PDB entry 9II6 | electron microscopy, 3.27 A resolution | chains B and D of the 4 polymer chains in the assembly

Chain B:
Molecule: Butyrophilin subfamily 3 member A1
From: Homo sapiens
UniProtKB: O00481 (BT3A1_HUMAN); residues 246-484 here correspond to UniProt positions 275-513 (UniProt number = residue number + 29)
Chain sequence (239 residues; each row starts with the number of its first residue):
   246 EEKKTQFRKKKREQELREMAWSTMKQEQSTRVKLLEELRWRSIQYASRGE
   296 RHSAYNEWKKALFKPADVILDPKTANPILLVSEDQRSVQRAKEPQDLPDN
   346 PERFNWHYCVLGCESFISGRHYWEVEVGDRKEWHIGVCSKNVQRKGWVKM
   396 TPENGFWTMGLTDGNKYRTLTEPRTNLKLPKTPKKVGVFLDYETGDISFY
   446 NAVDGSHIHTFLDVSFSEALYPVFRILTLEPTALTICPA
Construct notes: variant Thr427 (Pro456 in O00481)
Ligand contacts: H6P ((2E)-4-hydroxy-3-methylbut-2-en-1-yl trihydrogen diphosphate): Trp351, His352, Tyr353, His379, Trp392, Arg413, Arg419, Arg470, Leu472

Chain D:
Molecule: Butyrophilin subfamily 3 member A3
From: Homo sapiens
UniProtKB: O00478 (BT3A3_HUMAN); residues 246-555 here correspond to UniProt positions 275-584 (UniProt number = residue number + 29)
Chain sequence (310 residues; numbered 246 to 555; the number before each row is that of its first residue):
   246 KEKIALSRETEREREMKEMGYAATEQEISLREKLQEELKWRKIQYMARGE
   296 KSLAYHEWKMALFKPADVILDPDTANAILLVSEDQRSVQRAEEPRDLPDN
   346 PERFEWRYCVLGCENFTSGRHYWEVEVGDRKEWHIGVCSKNVERKKGWVK
   396 MTPENGYWTMGLTDGNKYRALTEPRTNLKLPEPPRKVGIFLDYETGEISF
   446 YNATDGSHIYTFPHASFSEPLYPVFRILTLEPTALTICPIPKEVESSPDP
   496 DLVPDHSLETPLTPGLANESGEPQAEVTSLLLPAHPGAEVSPSATTNQNH
   546 KLQARTEALY
Disordered / not traced: 484-555

Chain B / chain D interface:
Contacting residue pairs (34):
  Lys248(B) - Glu247(D)  salt bridge
  Lys248(B) - Leu251(D)
  Gln251(B) - Leu251(D)
  Gln251(B) - Thr255(D)
  Phe252(B) - Leu251(D)
  Lys255(B) - Glu254(D)
  Glu258(B) - Thr255(D)
  Glu258(B) - Glu258(D)
  Glu258(B) - Arg259(D)  hydrogen bond (side chain-backbone)
  Glu258(B) - Lys262(D)
  Leu261(B) - Lys262(D)
  Arg262(B) - Glu258(D)  salt bridge
  Arg262(B) - Met261(D)
  Arg262(B) - Lys262(D)
  Ala265(B) - Tyr266(D)  hydrophobic
  Met269(B) - Gly265(D)
  Met269(B) - Ala268(D)  hydrophobic
  Glu272(B) - Glu272(D)
  Glu272(B) - Ile273(D)
  Glu272(B) - Arg276(D)  salt bridge
  Gln273(B) - Glu272(D)
  Thr275(B) - Arg276(D)
  Arg276(B) - Glu272(D)  salt bridge
  Arg276(B) - Leu275(D)
  Leu279(B) - Gln280(D)
  Leu280(B) - Leu279(D)  hydrophobic
  Glu282(B) - Leu283(D)
  Leu283(B) - Leu279(D)  hydrophobic
  Leu283(B) - Leu283(D)  hydrophobic
  Ser287(B) - Arg286(D)
  Tyr290(B) - Lys287(D)
  Tyr290(B) - Tyr290(D)  hydrophobic
  Arg293(B) - Tyr290(D)
  Asp441(B) - Lys287(D)  salt bridge
Interface residues without a listed pair, chain B (29 interface residues in all): Glu247, Thr268, Arg286, Thr439, Tyr445, His452, Thr455, Leu457
Interface residues without a listed pair, chain D (27 interface residues in all): Lys248, Ser252, Thr269, Glu282, Lys284, Met291

Summary:
The interface between chain B and chain D involves 29 residues on one side and 27 on the other, with 1
hydrogen bond and 5 salt bridges. Polar pairs include Lys248(B)-Glu247(D), Arg262(B)-Glu258(D) and
Glu272(B)-Arg276(D). Ligands of chain B: compound H6P.
Chain B is Butyrophilin subfamily 3 member A1 and chain D is Butyrophilin subfamily 3 member A3, both from
Homo sapiens; the structure, Cryo-EM structure of the intracellular domains of BTN2A1-BTN3A1-BTN3A3, was
determined by electron microscopy (same publication as 8ZA6, 8ZA9, 8ZAA and 8ZD4).
